Entry 8ISC (X-ray diffraction, 2.27 A resolution); this record covers chains A and D of the 3 polymer chains in the assembly.

Chain A (and D):
Name: Branched chain amino acid: 2-keto-4-methylthiobutyrate aminotransferase
Organism: Mycolicibacterium vanbaalenii (strain DSM 7251 / JCM 13017 / BCRC 16820 / KCTC 9966 / NRRL B-24157 / PYR-1)
Notes: EC 2.6.1.-; chain D of this document is another copy of the same molecule, construct and numbering; everything in this record applies to it too
UniProtKB: A1TDP1 (A1TDP1_MYCVP); residue numbers follow UniProt; this construct covers 1-337
Chain sequence (337 residues; row label = number of the first residue in the row):
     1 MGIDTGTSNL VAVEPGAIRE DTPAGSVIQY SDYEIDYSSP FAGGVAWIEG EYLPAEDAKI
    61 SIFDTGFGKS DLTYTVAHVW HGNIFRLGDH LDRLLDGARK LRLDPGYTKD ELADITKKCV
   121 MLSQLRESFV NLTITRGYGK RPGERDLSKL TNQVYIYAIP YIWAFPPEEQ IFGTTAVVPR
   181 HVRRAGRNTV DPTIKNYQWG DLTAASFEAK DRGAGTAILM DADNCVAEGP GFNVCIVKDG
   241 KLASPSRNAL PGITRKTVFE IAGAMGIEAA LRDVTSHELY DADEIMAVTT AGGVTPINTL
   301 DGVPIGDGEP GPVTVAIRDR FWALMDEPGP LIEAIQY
Not modelled in the structure: 1-16 (chain D: 1-17)
Modified / non-standard residues: Lys-195 ((2S)-2-amino-6-[[3-hydroxy-2-methyl-5-(phosphonooxymethyl)pyridin-4-yl]methylideneamino]hexanoic acid; LLP)
Construct notes: engineered mutation Lys-69 (His in A1TDP1), Pro-105 (Ser in A1TDP1), Met-121 (Ser in A1TDP1), Pro-142 (Lys in A1TDP1), Arg-145 (Lys in A1TDP1), Asn-152 (His in A1TDP1), Ile-162 (Leu in A1TDP1), Glu-168 (Ala in A1TDP1), Gly-215 (Arg in A1TDP1)
From the paper describing this entry:
  - catalytic residues: Lys-195
  - conformationally variable residues (order/disorder transition): Tyr-138 to Lys-149, Arg-187 to Tyr-197
  - mutagenesis - K69R (2-fold): increased catalytic activity

How chain A and chain D interact:
Pairs across the interface (15; chain A residue first):
  Arg-180(A) / Asn-224(D)  hydrogen bond (backbone-side chain)
  Arg-180(A) / Ser-276(D)
  Arg-180(A) / Tyr-280(D)
  His-181(A) / Asn-224(D)
  His-181(A) / Ser-276(D)  hydrogen bond
  His-181(A) / His-277(D)
  Arg-183(A) / Arg-183(D)
  Arg-183(A) / Ala-222(D)  hydrogen bond (side chain-backbone)
  Asn-224(A) / Arg-180(D)
  Asn-224(A) / His-181(D)
  Asn-224(A) / Arg-183(D)
  Ser-276(A) / Arg-180(D)
  Ser-276(A) / His-181(D)  hydrogen bond
  His-277(A) / His-181(D)
  Tyr-280(A) / Arg-180(D)
Other interface residues (no listed pair), chain A (8 interface residues in all): Val-182
Other interface residues (no listed pair), chain D (9 interface residues in all): Val-182

Summary:
8 residues of chain A and 9 residues of chain D are in contact, with 4 hydrogen bonds. Polar contacts include
Arg-180(A)/Asn-224(D), His-181(A)/Ser-276(D) and Arg-183(A)/Ala-222(D). The paper reports the catalytic
residue Lys-195(A); K69R of chain A increases catalytic activity.
Both chains are Branched chain amino acid: 2-keto-4-methylthiobutyrate aminotransferase (Mycolicibacterium
vanbaalenii (strain DSM 7251 / JCM 13017 / BCRC 16820 / KCTC 9966 / NRRL B-24157 / PYR-1)). Entry 8ISC
(Crystal structure of MV in complex with LLP) was determined by X-ray diffraction together with 8IOZ and 8IVP
from the same study.
